Entry 7PIT (electron microscopy, 5.70 A resolution (low resolution: residue-level contacts below are approximate; hydrogen-bond / salt-bridge calls are withheld)); this record covers chains H and 5 of the 56 polymer chains in the assembly.

# Chain H
Molecule: 30S ribosomal protein S9
From: Mycoplasma pneumoniae M129
UniProt: P75179 (RS9_MYCPN); residue numbers follow UniProt; this construct covers 1-132
Amino-acid sequence (132 residues; each row starts with the number of its first residue):
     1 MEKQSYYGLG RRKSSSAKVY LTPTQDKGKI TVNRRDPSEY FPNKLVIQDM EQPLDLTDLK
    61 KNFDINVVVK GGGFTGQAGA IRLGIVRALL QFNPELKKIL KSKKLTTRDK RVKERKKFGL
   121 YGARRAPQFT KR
Disordered / not traced: 1-3, 132

# Chain 5
Molecule: 16S ribosomal RNA
From: Mycoplasma pneumoniae M129
Sequence (1520 nucleotides; each row starts with the number of its first residue):
     1 UUUUUCUGAG AGUUUGAUCC UGGCUCAGGA UUAACGCUGG CGGCAUGCCU AAUACAUGCA
    61 AGUCGAUCGA AAGUAGUAAU ACUUUAGAGG CGAACGGGUG AGUAACACGU AUCCAAUCUA
   121 CCUUAUAAUG GGGGAUAACU AGUUGAAAGA CUAGCUAAUA CCGCAUAAGA ACUUUGGUUC
   181 GCAUGAAUCA AAGUUGAAAG GACCUGCAAG GGUUCGUUAU UUGAUGAGGG UGCGCCAUAU
   241 CAGCUAGUUG GUGGGGUAAC GGCCUACCAA GGCAAUGACG UGUAGCUAUG CUGAGAAGUA
   301 GAAUAGCCAC AAUGGGACUG AGACACGGCC CAUACUCCUA CGGGAGGCAG CAGUAGGGAA
   361 UUUUUCACAA UGAGCGAAAG CUUGAUGGAG CAAUGCCGCG UGAACGAUGA AGGUCUUUAA
   421 GAUUGUAAAG UUCUUUUAUU UGGGAAGAAU GACUUUAGCA GGUAAUGGCU AGAGUUUGAC
   481 UGUACCAUUU UGAAUAAGUG ACGACUAACU AUGUGCCAGC AGUCGCGGUA AUACAUAGGU
   541 CGCAAGCGUU AUCCGGAUUU AUUGGGCGUA AAGCAAGCGC AGGCGGAUUG AAAAGUCUGG
   601 UGUUAAAGGC AGCUGCUUAA CAGUUGUAUG CAUUGGAAAC UAUUAAUCUA GAGUGUGGUA
   661 GGGAGUUUUG GAAUUUCAUG UGGAGCGGUG AAAUGCGUAG AUAUAUGAAG GAACACCAGU
   721 GGCGAAGGCG AAAACUUAGG CCAUUACUGA CGCUUAGGCU UGAAAGUGUG GGGAGCAAAU
   781 AGGAUUAGAU ACCCUAGUAG UCCACACCGU AAACGAUAGA UACUAGCUGU CGGGGCGAUC
   841 CCCUCGGUAG UGAAGUUAAC ACAUUAAGUA UCUCGCCUGG GUAGUACAUU CGCAAGAAUG
   901 AAACUCAAAC GGAAUUGACG GGGACCCGCA CAAGUGGUGG AGCAUGUUGC UUAAUUCGAC
   961 GGUACACGAA AAACCUUACC UAGACUUGAC AUCCUUGGCA AAGUUAUGGA AACAUAAUGG
  1021 AGGUUAACCG AGUGACAGGU GGUGCAUGGU UGUCGUCAGC UCGUGUCGUG AGAUGUUGGG
  1081 UUAAGUCCCG CAACGAGCGC AACCCUUAUC GUUAGUUACA UUGUCUAGCG AGACUGCUAA
  1141 UGCAAAUUGG AGGAAGGAAG GGAUGACGUC AAAUCAUCAU GCCCCUUAUG UCUAGGGCUG
  1201 CAAACGUGCU ACAAUGGCCA AUACAAACAG UCGCCAGCUU GUAAAAGUGA GCAAAUCUGU
  1261 AAAGUUGGUC UCAGUUCGGA UUGAGGGCUG CAAUUCGUCC UCAUGAAGUC GGAAUCACUA
  1321 GUAAUCGCGA AUCAGCUAUG UCGCGGUGAA UACGUUCUCG GGUCUUGUAC ACACCGCCCG
  1381 UCAAACUAUG AAAGCUGGUA AUAUUUAAAA ACGUGUUGCU AACCAUUAGG AAGCGCAUGU
  1441 CAAGGAUAGC ACCGGUGAUU GGAGUUAAGU CGUAACAAGG UACCCCUACG AGAACGUGGG
  1501 GGUGGAUCAC CUCCUUUCUA
Disordered / not traced: 1-4, 181-184, 1020-1027, 1510-1520

# Interface between chain H and chain 5
Residue-residue contacts - 84 pairs, chain H then chain 5:
  Leu9(H) with U1124(5)
  Arg11(H) with U1109(5); U1124(5); C1125(5)
  Arg12(H) with G1321(5)
  Lys13(H) with G1321(5); G1346(5); U1347(5)
  Ser16(H) with U1124(5); C1125(5)
  Lys18(H) with U1124(5)
  Thr31(H) with U1121(5)
  Arg34(H) with U1121(5)
  Arg35(H) with A1223(5)
  Tyr40(H) with A1223(5); C1224(5)
  Asn43(H) with U1265(5); U1266(5)
  Lys44(H) with U1265(5)
  Asn66(H) with U1121(5)
  Lys70(H) with C1125(5)
  Gly71(H) with A1225(5)
  Gly72(H) with C1224(5); A1225(5); G1346(5)
  Gly73(H) with G1346(5)
  Phe74(H) with U1347(5)
  Thr75(H) with U1347(5); G1348(5)
  Gly76(H) with U1347(5)
  Arg87(H) with C1110(5)
  Lys97(H) with G1153(5)
  Lys98(H) with A1151(5); G1152(5)
  Lys101(H) with G1153(5)
  Thr106(H) with A1154(5); A1155(5)
  Thr107(H) with A1154(5)
  Arg108(H) with A1108(5); G1321(5)
  Lys110(H) with U1107(5); G1160(5)
  Arg111(H) with A1320(5); G1321(5)
  Val112(H) with G1321(5)
  Lys113(H) with G1321(5); U1322(5); G1345(5); G1346(5); G1348(5)
  Glu114(H) with G1321(5); U1322(5)
  Arg115(H) with C1344(5); G1345(5)
  Lys116(H) with G1343(5); C1344(5)
  Lys117(H) with G1162(5); A1163(5); G1343(5)
  Phe118(H) with A1163(5); C1342(5); G1343(5)
  Gly119(H) with C1342(5)
  Tyr121(H) with U1341(5)
  Gly122(H) with U1322(5); A1323(5)
  Arg124(H) with C1318(5); U1319(5); A1320(5); U1322(5); A1323(5)
  Arg125(H) with A1317(5); C1318(5); A1323(5); A1324(5)
  Ala126(H) with A1317(5)
  Gln128(H) with U1207(5); C1316(5)
  Phe129(H) with G962(5); C1316(5); A1317(5)
  Thr130(H) with G1206(5); U1207(5)
  Lys131(H) with G961(5)
Interface residues without a listed pair, chain H (53 interface residues in all): Tyr20, Glu39, Pro42, Ile65, Val67, Gln77, Ala123
Interface residues without a listed pair, chain 5 (50 interface residues in all): G936, C965, A1120, U1122, G1123, A1159, G1208, G1264, G1340

# In short
53 residues of chain H face 50 of chain 5 across their interface.
Here chain H is 30S ribosomal protein S9 and chain 5 is 16S ribosomal RNA, both from Mycoplasma pneumoniae
M129. Entry 7PIT (70S ribosome with EF-G, A/P- and P/E-site tRNAs in pseudouridimycin-treated Mycoplasma
pneumoniae cells) was determined by electron microscopy, deposited together with 7OOC, 7OOD, 7P6Z, 7PAH, 7PAI,
7PAJ and 23 further entries.
